Entry 6H82 (electron microscopy, 3.78 A resolution); this record covers chains C and M of the 32 polymer chains in the assembly.

# Chain C
Molecule: VP4
Organism: Haloarcula hispanica icosahedral virus 2
UniProt: H9AZX2 (H9AZX2_9VIRU); residue numbers follow UniProt; this construct covers 4-232
Amino-acid sequence (229 residues; numbered 4 to 232; the number before each row is that of its first residue):
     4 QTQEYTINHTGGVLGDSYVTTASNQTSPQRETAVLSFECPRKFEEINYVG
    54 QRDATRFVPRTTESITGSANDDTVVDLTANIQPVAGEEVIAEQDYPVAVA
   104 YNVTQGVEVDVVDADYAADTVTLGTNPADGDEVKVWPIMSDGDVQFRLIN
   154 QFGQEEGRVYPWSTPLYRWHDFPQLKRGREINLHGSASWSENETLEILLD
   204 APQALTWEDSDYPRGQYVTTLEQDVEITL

# Chain M
Molecule: VP7
Organism: Haloarcula hispanica icosahedral virus 2
UniProt: H9AZX1 (H9AZX1_9VIRU); numbering as in UniProt (aligned over 2-176)
Amino-acid sequence (175 residues; each row starts with the number of its first residue):
     2 PEIGNNGAEKQISLHKGQPFIDTQDVGAADPNTPAVTIEGPSDYVIAIDA
    52 GTPVAPEFRDANGDKLDPSTRVTIQKCDKQGNPLGDGIVFSDTLGRFEYS
   102 KMRSDPDYMRKTTTSLMIDEREIVKIFVEVPPNANGMDADNSRITIGDDT
   152 SDYGKAVGIVEHGDLSPAESKAVRQ

# Interface between chain C and chain M
Residue-residue contacts (12; chain C residue first):
  Arg33(C) with Asp31(M), salt bridge; Thr34(M), hydrogen bond
  Phe155(C) with Glu130(M)
  Gly156(C) with Glu130(M)
  Gln157(C) with Ile89(M)
  Glu158(C) with Asn33(M); Gln76(M), hydrogen bond (backbone-side chain); Pro84(M)
  Glu159(C) with Leu85(M); Gly86(M), hydrogen bond (backbone-backbone)
  Gly160(C) with Pro84(M)
  Arg161(C) with Asn83(M)
Other interface residues (no listed pair), chain C (12 interface residues in all): Glu34, Arg150, Pro164, Trp165
Other interface residues (no listed pair), chain M (14 interface residues in all): Pro32, Gln81, Ser92, Phe128

# Overview
Chain C and chain M form an interface of 12 and 14 residues respectively, with 3 hydrogen bonds and 1 salt
bridge. Polar pairs include Arg33(C)-Asp31(M), Arg33(C)-Thr34(M) and Glu158(C)-Gln76(M).
Here chain C is VP4 and chain M is VP7, both from Haloarcula hispanica icosahedral virus 2. Entry 6H82
(Cryo-EM structure of the archaeal extremophilic internal membrane containing Haloarcula hispanica icosahedral
virus 2 (HHIV-2) at ...) was determined by electron microscopy (same publication as 6H9C).
